PDB entry 9BC5 | electron microscopy, 5.32 A resolution (low resolution: residue-level contacts below are approximate; hydrogen-bond / salt-bridge calls are withheld) | chains G and I of the 9 polymer chains in the assembly

# Chain G
Name: Protein Rep68
From: adeno-associated virus 2
Notes: EC 3.6.4.12
UniProtKB: P03132 (REP68_AAV2S); residues 2-490 here = UniProt positions 2-490
Sequence (491 residues; numbered 0 to 490; the number before each row is that of its first residue; numbering starts at 0):
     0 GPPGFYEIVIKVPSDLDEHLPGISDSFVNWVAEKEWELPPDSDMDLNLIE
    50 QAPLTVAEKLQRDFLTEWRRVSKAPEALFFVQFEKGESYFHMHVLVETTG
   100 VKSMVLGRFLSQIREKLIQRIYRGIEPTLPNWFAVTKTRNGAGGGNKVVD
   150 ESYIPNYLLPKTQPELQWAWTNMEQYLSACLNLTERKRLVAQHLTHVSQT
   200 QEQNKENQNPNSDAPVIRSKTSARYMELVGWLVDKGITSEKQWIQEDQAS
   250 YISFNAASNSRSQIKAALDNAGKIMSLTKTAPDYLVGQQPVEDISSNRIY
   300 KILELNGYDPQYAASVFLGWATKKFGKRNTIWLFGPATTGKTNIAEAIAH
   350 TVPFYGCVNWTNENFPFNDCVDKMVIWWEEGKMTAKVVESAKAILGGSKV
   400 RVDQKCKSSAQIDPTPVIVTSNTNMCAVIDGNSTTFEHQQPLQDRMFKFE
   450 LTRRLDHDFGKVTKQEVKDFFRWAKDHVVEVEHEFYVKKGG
Disordered / not traced: 0-1, 202-213
Construct notes: expression tag (0-1); conflict Glu-17 (Gly in P03132); engineered mutation Ser-151 (Cys in P03132)
Swiss-Prot annotation at these positions:
  - motif: His-90 to His-92 (RCR-2), Tyr-156 to Lys-160 (RCR-3)
  - active site: Tyr-156 (For nuclease activity)
  - binding site (a divalent metal cation): Glu-83, His-90, His-92
  - binding site (ATP): Gly-334 to Thr-341
Reported in the primary citation:
  - mutagenesis - F364A: decreased catalytic activity on trs nicking
  - mutagenesis - F364A: abolished catalytic activity (helicase activity)

# Chain I
Molecule: Aavs1 DNA (41-mer) antisense
Sequence (50 nucleotides; row label = number of the first residue in the row):
     1 CGCCCAGCGAGCGAGCGAGCGCCGAGCCCCAACCGCCGCCACCACCCGCC
Disordered / not traced: 42-50

# Chain G / chain I interface
Contacting residue pairs (6; chain G residue first):
  Ser-257(G) / DG24(I)
  Ser-257(G) / DA25(I)
  Asn-258(G) / DG24(I)
  Phe-364(G) / DC33(I)
  Cys-405(G) / DA32(I)
  Cys-405(G) / DC33(I)
Also at the interface, not in a pair above, chain G (5 interface residues in all): Lys-404

# Summary
5 residues of chain G and 4 residues of chain I are in contact. UniProt lists active-site residue Tyr-156(G),
3 divalent metal cation-binding residues and 8 ATP-binding residues on chain G. The paper reports that F364A
of chain G reduces catalytic activity on trs nicking; F364A of chain G abolishes catalytic activity (helicase
activity).
Here chain G is Protein Rep68 (adeno-associated virus 2) and chain I is Aavs1 DNA (41-mer) antisense. Entry
9BC5 (AAV-2 Rep68-AAVS1 heptameric complex) was determined by electron microscopy (same publication as 9BU7).
